6Z5R - chains N and H of the 35 polymer chains in the assembly; structure by electron microscopy, 2.80 A resolution.

== Chain N ==
Protein: Light-harvesting complex 1 alpha chain
Source organism: Rhodopseudomonas palustris (strain ATCC BAA-98 / CGA009)
Reference sequence: Q6N9L4 (Q6N9L4_RHOPA); numbering as in UniProt (aligned over 1-48)
Chain sequence (48 residues; row label = number of the first residue in the row):
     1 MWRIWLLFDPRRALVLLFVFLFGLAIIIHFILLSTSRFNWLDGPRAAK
Not modelled in the structure: 47-48
Modified positions: Met-1 (N-formylmethionine; FME)
Small-molecule neighbours:
  - 6PL ((4S,7R)-4-hydroxy-N,N,N-trimethyl-9-oxo-7-[(palmitoyloxy)methyl]-3,5,8-trioxa-4-phosphahexacosan-1-aminium 4-oxide): Gly-23, Ile-26, Ile-27, Phe-30, Ile-31, Ser-34
  - bacteriochlorophyll a (BCL), molecule 1: Phe-18, Val-19, Leu-21, Phe-22, Ala-25, His-29, Leu-32, Phe-38, Trp-40
  - bacteriochlorophyll a (BCL), molecule 2: Leu-21, Leu-24, Ala-25, Ile-28, His-29, Leu-32, Phe-38
  - spirilloxanthin (CRT), molecule 1: Met-1, Arg-3, Ile-4, Leu-6, Leu-7
  - spirilloxanthin (CRT), molecule 2: Leu-14, Leu-17, Phe-18, Phe-20, Leu-21, Leu-24, Ile-28
  - spirilloxanthin (CRT), molecule 3: Phe-22, Ala-25, Ile-26, His-29, Phe-30, Trp-40
Reported in the primary citation:
  - binding site for bacteriochlorophyll a: His-29

== Chain H ==
Protein: H subunit of photosynthetic reaction center complex
Source organism: Rhodopseudomonas palustris (strain ATCC BAA-98 / CGA009)
Reference sequence: A0A4Z9 (A0A4Z9_RHOPA); numbering as in UniProt (aligned over 1-255)
Chain sequence (255 residues; row label = number of the first residue in the row):
     1 MQPGAYLDLAQVTLYVFWIFFAGLLFYLRREDKREGYPLVADAGSGTRLA
    51 KIGVPAPPDPKTYLLRGGATKTVPSTSNDRPNVALTPAAPWPGAPFVPTG
   101 NPFADGVGPGSYAQRADVPELGLDNLPIIVPLRAAKGMFLDPRDPNPVGM
   151 PVVGCDGVVGGTVTEVWVDRAEVLARYLEVEVAKSRKRVLLPVPFALIND
   201 PFGKVSVDAIRGDQFAGVPTTSKGDQVSKLEEDKICAYYGAGTLYATPLR
   251 SESLV
Not modelled in the structure: 248-255
Small-molecule neighbours:
  - 6PL ((4S,7R)-4-hydroxy-N,N,N-trimethyl-9-oxo-7-[(palmitoyloxy)methyl]-3,5,8-trioxa-4-phosphahexacosan-1-aminium 4-oxide), molecule 1: Met-1, Pro-3, Leu-9, Val-12, Thr-13, Val-16, Phe-17
  - 6PL, molecule 2: Tyr-6, Gln-11, Leu-14, Tyr-15, Trp-18, Phe-21, Ala-22, Leu-25

== How chain N and chain H interact ==
Pairs across the interface (11):
  Phe-30(N) with Met-1(H), hydrophobic; Val-12(H), hydrophobic
  Leu-33(N) with Met-1(H); Gln-2(H)
  Ser-34(N) with Met-1(H); Gln-2(H)
  Thr-35(N) with Gln-2(H)
  Ser-36(N) with Gln-2(H)
  Asn-39(N) with Gln-2(H)
  Gly-43(N) with Gln-2(H)
  Ala-46(N) with Gln-2(H)
Interface residues without a listed pair, chain N (9 interface residues in all): Asp-42
Interface residues without a listed pair, chain H (5 interface residues in all): Pro-3, Leu-7

== Overview ==
Chain N and chain H form an interface of 9 and 5 residues respectively. One compound 6PL molecule is bound
between chain N and chain H. Ligands of chain N: 3 copies of spirilloxanthin and bacteriochlorophyll a. Bound
to chain H: compound 6PL. From the paper: a binding site for bacteriochlorophyll a at His-29(N).
Chain N is Light-harvesting complex 1 alpha chain and chain H is H subunit of photosynthetic reaction center
complex, both from Rhodopseudomonas palustris (strain ATCC BAA-98 / CGA009); the structure, RC-LH1(16) complex
from Rhodopseudomonas palustris, was determined by electron microscopy (same publication as 6Z5S).
